Entry 5NP7 (electron microscopy, 4.20 A resolution (low resolution: residue-level contacts below are approximate; hydrogen-bond / salt-bridge calls are withheld)); this record covers chains A and B of the 7 polymer chains in the assembly.

# Chain A (and B)
Protein: DNA repair protein RAD51 homolog 1
Source organism: Homo sapiens
Notes: chain B of this document is another copy of the same molecule, construct and numbering; everything in this record applies to it too
Reference sequence: Q06609 (RAD51_HUMAN); residue numbers follow UniProt; this construct covers 1-339
Chain sequence (339 residues; numbered 1 to 339; the number before each row is that of its first residue):
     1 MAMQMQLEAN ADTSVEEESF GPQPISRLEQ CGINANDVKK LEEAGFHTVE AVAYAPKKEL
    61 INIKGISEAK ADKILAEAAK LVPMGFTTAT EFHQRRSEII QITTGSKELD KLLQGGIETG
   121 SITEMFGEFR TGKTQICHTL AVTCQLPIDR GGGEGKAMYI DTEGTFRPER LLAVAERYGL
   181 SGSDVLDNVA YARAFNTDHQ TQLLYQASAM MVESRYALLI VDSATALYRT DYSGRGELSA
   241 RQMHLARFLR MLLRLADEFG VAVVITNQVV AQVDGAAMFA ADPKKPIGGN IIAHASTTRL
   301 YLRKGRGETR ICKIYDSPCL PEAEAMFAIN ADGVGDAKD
Not modelled in the structure: 1-19, 275-283
Residues lining bound ligands: AMP-PNP (ANP; phosphoaminophosphonic acid-adenylate ester): Phe129, Arg130, Thr131, Gly132, Lys133, Thr134, Gln135, Thr165, Arg170, Arg310, Ile329, Asn330, Ala331
From the paper describing this entry:
  - disease-associated variants - A293T: decreased catalytic activity (citing earlier work)
  - disease-associated variants - A293T: decreased binding to DNA (citing earlier work)
  - binding site for AMP-PNP: Thr131 (proposed by the authors, not directly observed)
  - self-association interface (contacts with another copy of this molecule); pairs are residue here / residue on that copy: Phe129-His294 (citing earlier work)
  - conformationally variable residues (helix shift): Ser223 to Arg229
  - disease-associated variants - T131P: increased catalytic activity (ATPase activity) (citing earlier work)

# Interface between chain A and chain B
Pairs across the interface (64; chain A residue first):
  Gly127(A) with His294(B)
  Phe129(A) with Ala293(B); His294(B); Arg299(B); Tyr315(B); Asp316(B)
  Arg130(A) with Tyr315(B); Asp316(B); Glu322(B)
  Met158(A) with Phe86(B)
  Ile160(A) with Phe86(B)
  Phe166(A) with Phe92(B)
  Arg167(A) with Arg96(B); Pro318(B); Cys319(B)
  Pro168(A) with Phe92(B); His93(B); Arg96(B)
  Glu169(A) with His93(B)
  Arg170(A) with Pro318(B); Cys319(B)
  Ser183(A) with Thr90(B)
  Leu186(A) with Thr88(B); Ala89(B); Thr90(B)
  Asp187(A) with Thr88(B); Thr90(B)
  Val189(A) with Thr88(B); Ala89(B)
  Ala190(A) with Thr88(B)
  Tyr191(A) with Phe86(B); Thr87(B); Thr88(B); Phe92(B)
  Ala192(A) with Met84(B); Gly85(B); Phe86(B)
  Arg193(A) with Met84(B); Leu253(B); Asp257(B)
  Phe195(A) with Tyr54(B); Met84(B)
  Asn196(A) with Tyr54(B); Ala55(B); Pro56(B)
  Thr197(A) with Pro56(B)
  Asp198(A) with Pro56(B); Lys57(B); Lys58(B)
  His199(A) with Pro83(B)
  Leu203(A) with Phe86(B)
  Gln206(A) with Phe86(B)
  Ala207(A) with Phe86(B)
  Met210(A) with Phe86(B)
  Arg229(A) with Ile291(B)
  Thr230(A) with Ala246(B); Arg250(B)
  Tyr232(A) with Lys58(B)
  Ser233(A) with Met243(B)
  Gly234(A) with Met243(B)
  Gln268(A) with His294(B)
  Val269(A) with Asn290(B); His294(B)
  Glu308(A) with Glu322(B)
Interface residues without a listed pair, chain A (43 interface residues in all): Glu128, Gln135, Glu163, Thr165, Leu172, Arg235, Val270, Ala271
Interface residues without a listed pair, chain B (34 interface residues in all): Ser121, Thr297, Lys313

# Summary
43 residues of chain A and 34 residues of chain B are in contact. Bound to chain A: AMP-PNP. From the paper: a
binding site for AMP-PNP at Thr131(A); A293T of chain A reduces catalytic activity.
Both chains are DNA repair protein RAD51 homolog 1 (Homo sapiens). Entry 5NP7 (CryoEM structure of Human Rad51
on single-stranded DNA to 4.2A resolution) was determined by electron microscopy (same publication as 5JZC).
